PDB entry 7TC8 | electron microscopy, 2.40 A resolution | chains D and E of the 6 polymer chains in the assembly

Chain D (and E):
Molecule: Methane monooxygenase component A alpha chain
Organism: Methylococcus capsulatus
Notes: EC 1.14.13.25; chain E of this document is another copy of the same molecule, construct and numbering; everything in this record applies to it too
UniProtKB: P22869 (MEMA_METCA); residues 1-527 here = UniProt positions 1-527
Amino-acid sequence (527 residues; each row starts with the number of its first residue):
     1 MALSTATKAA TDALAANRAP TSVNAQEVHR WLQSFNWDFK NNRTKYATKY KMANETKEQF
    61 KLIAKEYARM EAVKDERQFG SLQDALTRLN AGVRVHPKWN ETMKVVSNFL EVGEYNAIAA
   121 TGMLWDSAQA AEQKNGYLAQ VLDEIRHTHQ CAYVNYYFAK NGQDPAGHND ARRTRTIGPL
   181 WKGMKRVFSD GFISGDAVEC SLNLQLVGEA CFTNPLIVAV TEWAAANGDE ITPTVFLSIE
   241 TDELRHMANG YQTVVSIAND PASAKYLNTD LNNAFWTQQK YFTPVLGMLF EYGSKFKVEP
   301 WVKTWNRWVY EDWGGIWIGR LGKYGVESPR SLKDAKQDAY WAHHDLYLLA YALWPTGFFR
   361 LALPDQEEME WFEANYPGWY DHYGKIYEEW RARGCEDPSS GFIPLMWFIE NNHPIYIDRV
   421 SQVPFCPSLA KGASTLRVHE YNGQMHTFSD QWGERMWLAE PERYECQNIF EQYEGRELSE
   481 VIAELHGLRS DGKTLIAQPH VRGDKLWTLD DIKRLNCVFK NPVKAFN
Not modelled in the structure: 1-16, 527 (chain E: 1-15, 527)
Ion coordination: Fe ion site 1: E114, E144, H147; Fe ion site 2: E209, E243, H246
Swiss-Prot annotation at these positions:
  - active site: C151
  - binding site (Fe cation): E114, E144, H147, E209, E243, H246
From the paper describing this entry:
  - Fe ion coordination: E114, E144, H147, E209, E243, H246
  - conformationally variable residues: E114, E243

Interface between chain D and chain E:
Contacting residue pairs (30; chain D residue first):
  E76(D) with E76(E)
  R77(D) with G80(E); D84(E)
  Q78(D) with D84(E)
  G80(D) with R77(E); S81(E), hydrogen bond (backbone-side chain)
  S81(D) with G80(E), hydrogen bond (side chain-backbone); S81(E); D84(E); A85(E), hydrogen bond (side chain-backbone)
  Q83(D) with R77(E), hydrogen bond (backbone-side chain)
  D84(D) with R77(E), salt bridge; Q78(E); S81(E), hydrogen bond; T234(E)
  A85(D) with S81(E), hydrogen bond (backbone-side chain); L86(E), hydrophobic
  L86(D) with A85(E), hydrophobic
  R88(D) with E230(E), salt bridge; P233(E); T234(E), hydrogen bond; L237(E)
  L89(D) with L89(E), hydrophobic; E230(E)
  E230(D) with R88(E), salt bridge; L89(E)
  P233(D) with R88(E)
  T234(D) with D84(E); R88(E), hydrogen bond
  L237(D) with R88(E)

Summary:
15 residues of chain D and 14 residues of chain E are in contact; the contacts include 8 hydrogen bonds and 3
salt bridges. Polar contacts include D84(D)-R77(E), R88(D)-E230(E) and G80(D)-S81(E). The paper reports Fe ion
coordination by E114(D), E144(D) and H147(D) among others; conformational variability at E114(D) and E243(D).
Chain D and chain E are both Methane monooxygenase component A alpha chain (Methylococcus capsulatus); the
structure, Cryo-EM structure of methane monooxygenase hydroxylase (by graphene), was determined by electron
microscopy (same publication as 7TC7).
